9E24 - chains C and D of the 6 polymer chains in the assembly; structure by electron microscopy, 3.40 A resolution.

== Chain C (and D) ==
Protein: CpaF
From: Caulobacter vibrioides
Notes: chain D of this document is another copy of the same molecule, construct and numbering; everything in this record applies to it too
Reference sequence: Q9L714 (Q9L714_CAUVI); residues 1-501 here = UniProt positions 1-501
Chain sequence (501 residues; row label = number of the first residue in the row):
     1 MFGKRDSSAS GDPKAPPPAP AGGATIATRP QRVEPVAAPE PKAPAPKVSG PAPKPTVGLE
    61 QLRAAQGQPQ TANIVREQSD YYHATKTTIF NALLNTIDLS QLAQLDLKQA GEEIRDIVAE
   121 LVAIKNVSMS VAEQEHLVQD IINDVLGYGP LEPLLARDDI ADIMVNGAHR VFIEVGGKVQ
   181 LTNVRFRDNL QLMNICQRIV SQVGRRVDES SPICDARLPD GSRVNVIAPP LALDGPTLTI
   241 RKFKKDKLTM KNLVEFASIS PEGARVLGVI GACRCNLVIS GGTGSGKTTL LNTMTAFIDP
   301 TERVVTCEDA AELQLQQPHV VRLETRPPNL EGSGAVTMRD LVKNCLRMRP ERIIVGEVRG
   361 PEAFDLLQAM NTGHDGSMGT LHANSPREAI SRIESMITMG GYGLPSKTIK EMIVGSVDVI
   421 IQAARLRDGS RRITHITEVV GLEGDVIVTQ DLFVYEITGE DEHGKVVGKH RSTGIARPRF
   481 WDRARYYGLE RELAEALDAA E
Not modelled in the structure: 1-79

== Interface between chain C and chain D ==
Pairs across the interface (57; chain C residue first):
  Val203(C) - Asn189(D)  hydrogen bond (backbone-side chain)
  Arg205(C) - Leu233(D)  hydrogen bond (side chain-backbone)
  Asn276(C) - Arg427(D)
  Arg303(C) - Met164(D)
  Arg303(C) - Asn166(D)  hydrogen bond
  Arg303(C) - Thr239(D)
  Ala311(C) - Leu233(D)  hydrophobic
  Pro318(C) - Arg170(D)  hydrogen bond (backbone-side chain)
  His319(C) - Asn166(D)  hydrogen bond
  His319(C) - Phe172(D)
  His319(C) - Val179(D)
  Val321(C) - Asn166(D)
  Arg322(C) - Leu231(D)
  Arg322(C) - Ala232(D)
  Arg322(C) - Leu233(D)  hydrogen bond (backbone-backbone)
  Leu323(C) - Ile227(D)  hydrophobic
  Leu323(C) - Leu231(D)
  Leu323(C) - Leu233(D)
  Glu324(C) - Pro230(D)
  Glu324(C) - Leu231(D)  hydrogen bond (backbone-backbone)
  Glu324(C) - Leu233(D)
  Arg326(C) - Glu209(D)  hydrogen bond (side chain-backbone)
  Arg326(C) - Ser210(D)
  Val336(C) - Leu231(D)  hydrophobic
  Leu341(C) - Leu231(D)  hydrophobic
  Asn344(C) - Ile213(D)
  Asn344(C) - Asn225(D)  hydrogen bond
  Asn344(C) - Ile227(D)
  Leu346(C) - Thr283(D)
  Arg347(C) - Asp215(D)  salt bridge
  Arg347(C) - Asn225(D)
  Arg347(C) - Arg241(D)
  Met348(C) - Ile227(D)  hydrophobic
  Met348(C) - Thr237(D)
  Met348(C) - Thr239(D)
  Arg349(C) - Asp162(D)
  Arg349(C) - Met164(D)
  Arg349(C) - Glu174(D)  salt bridge
  Arg349(C) - Val179(D)
  Phe364(C) - Asn384(D)
  Phe364(C) - Glu388(D)
  Gln368(C) - Asn384(D)
  Asn371(C) - Arg427(D)
  Thr372(C) - Arg425(D)  hydrogen bond (backbone-side chain)
  Gly373(C) - Arg427(D)
  His374(C) - Arg425(D)
  Tyr402(C) - Glu388(D)
  Gly403(C) - Arg387(D)
  Leu404(C) - Glu388(D)
  Gly415(C) - Arg427(D)  hydrogen bond (backbone-side chain)
  Ser416(C) - Arg427(D)
  Asp418(C) - Arg427(D)  salt bridge
  Arg483(C) - Arg427(D)
  Arg483(C) - Glu460(D)  salt bridge
  Arg485(C) - Asp461(D)
  Arg485(C) - Glu462(D)  salt bridge
  Tyr486(C) - His463(D)
Other interface residues (no listed pair), chain C (39 interface residues in all): Val320, Met370, Asp375, Gly401, Arg479
Other interface residues (no listed pair), chain D (36 interface residues in all): Pro212, Asp234, Ser391, Leu426, Gly464

== In short ==
39 residues of chain C face 36 of chain D across their interface, with 11 hydrogen bonds and 5 salt bridges.
Polar pairs include Arg347(C)-Asp215(D), Arg349(C)-Glu174(D) and Asp418(C)-Arg427(D).
Chain C and chain D are both CpaF (Caulobacter vibrioides); the structure, Closed structure of CpaF without
nucleotides (Apo dataset), was determined by electron microscopy, deposited together with 9E25, 9E26, 9E27 and
9E29.
